8Z06 - chains A and B of the 3 polymer chains in the assembly; structure by X-ray diffraction, 2.39 A resolution.

Chain A:
Protein: MHC class I antigen
From: Homo sapiens
UniProtKB: A0A143Y4R2 (A0A143Y4R2_HUMAN); residues 1-274 here correspond to UniProt positions 25-298 (UniProt number = residue number + 24)
Amino-acid sequence (274 residues; each row starts with the number of its first residue):
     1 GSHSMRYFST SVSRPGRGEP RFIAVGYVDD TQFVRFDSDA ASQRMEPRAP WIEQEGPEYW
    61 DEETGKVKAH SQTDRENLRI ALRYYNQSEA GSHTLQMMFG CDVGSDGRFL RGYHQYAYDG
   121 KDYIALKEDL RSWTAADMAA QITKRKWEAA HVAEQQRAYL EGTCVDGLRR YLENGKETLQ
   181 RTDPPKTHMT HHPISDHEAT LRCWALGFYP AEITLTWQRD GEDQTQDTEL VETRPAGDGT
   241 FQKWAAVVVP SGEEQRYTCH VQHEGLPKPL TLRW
Cystine bridges: Cys101-Cys164, Cys203-Cys259

Chain B:
Protein: Beta-2-microglobulin
From: Homo sapiens
UniProtKB: P61769 (B2MG_HUMAN); residues 1-99 here correspond to UniProt positions 21-119 (UniProt number = residue number + 20)
Amino-acid sequence (99 residues; each row starts with the number of its first residue):
     1 IQRTPKIQVY SRHPAENGKS NFLNCYVSGF HPSDIEVDLL KNGERIEKVE HSDLSFSKDW
    61 SFYLLYYTEF TPTEKDEYAC RVNHVTLSQP KIVKWDRDM
Cystine bridges: Cys25-Cys80
UniProt features mapped onto this chain:
  - modified residue: Gln2 (Pyrrolidone carboxylic acid)
  - glycosylation: Ile1 (N-linked (Glc) (glycation) isoleucine), Lys19 (N-linked (Glc) (glycation) lysine), Lys41 (N-linked (Glc) (glycation) lysine), Lys48 (N-linked (Glc) (glycation) lysine), Lys58 (N-linked (Glc) (glycation) lysine), Lys91 (N-linked (Glc) (glycation) lysine), Lys94 (N-linked (Glc) (glycation) lysine)

Chain A / chain B interface:
Pairs across the interface - 55 pairs, chain A then chain B:
  Phe8(A) - Ser55(B)
  Phe8(A) - Phe56(B)  hydrophobic
  Ser9(A) - Phe56(B)
  Thr10(A) - Leu54(B)
  Thr10(A) - Phe56(B)
  Thr10(A) - Phe62(B)
  Val12(A) - Ser33(B)
  Val25(A) - Asp53(B)
  Val25(A) - Leu54(B)
  Val25(A) - Ser55(B)
  Tyr27(A) - Ser55(B)
  Tyr27(A) - Tyr63(B)  hydrogen bond
  Gln32(A) - Asp53(B)  hydrogen bond
  Arg35(A) - Asp53(B)  salt bridge
  Arg48(A) - Asp53(B)  salt bridge
  Gln96(A) - His31(B)  hydrogen bond
  Gln96(A) - Phe56(B)
  Gln96(A) - Trp60(B)  hydrogen bond (side chain-backbone)
  Gln96(A) - Phe62(B)
  Met97(A) - Phe56(B)
  Gln115(A) - Trp60(B)
  Tyr116(A) - Trp60(B)
  Ala117(A) - Trp60(B)  hydrophobic
  Asp119(A) - Ile1(B)
  Asp119(A) - His31(B)
  Gly120(A) - Arg3(B)  hydrogen bond (backbone-side chain)
  Gly120(A) - His31(B)  hydrogen bond (backbone-side chain)
  Gly120(A) - Trp60(B)
  Asp122(A) - Trp60(B)  hydrogen bond
  Thr190(A) - Asp98(B)  hydrogen bond
  His192(A) - Asp98(B)  salt bridge
  Arg202(A) - Asp98(B)  salt bridge
  Arg202(A) - Met99(B)  hydrogen bond (side chain-backbone)
  Trp204(A) - Asp98(B)  hydrogen bond
  Trp204(A) - Met99(B)  hydrophobic
  Val231(A) - Gln8(B)
  Glu232(A) - Lys6(B)  salt bridge
  Glu232(A) - Gln8(B)  hydrogen bond (backbone-side chain)
  Glu232(A) - Ser28(B)  hydrogen bond
  Thr233(A) - Tyr26(B)
  Arg234(A) - Gln8(B)  hydrogen bond
  Arg234(A) - Tyr10(B)
  Arg234(A) - Tyr26(B)
  Arg234(A) - Met99(B)  hydrogen bond
  Pro235(A) - Tyr10(B)  hydrogen bond (backbone-side chain)
  Pro235(A) - Asn24(B)
  Pro235(A) - Tyr26(B)
  Ala236(A) - Arg12(B)  hydrogen bond (backbone-side chain)
  Ala236(A) - Asn24(B)  hydrogen bond (backbone-side chain)
  Gly237(A) - Arg12(B)  hydrogen bond (backbone-side chain)
  Asp238(A) - Arg12(B)
  Gln242(A) - Tyr10(B)
  Gln242(A) - Ser11(B)
  Gln242(A) - Arg12(B)  hydrogen bond (side chain-backbone)
  Trp244(A) - Met99(B)
Also at the interface, not in a pair above, chain A (35 interface residues in all): Ile23, Thr94, Met98, Leu206
Also at the interface, not in a pair above, chain B (25 interface residues in all): His13, Pro14, Asp59, Leu65

Summary:
35 residues of chain A and 25 residues of chain B are in contact, with 19 hydrogen bonds and 5 salt bridges.
Among the polar pairs are Arg35(A)-Asp53(B), Arg48(A)-Asp53(B) and His192(A)-Asp98(B).
Chain A is MHC class I antigen and chain B is Beta-2-microglobulin, both from Homo sapiens; the structure, The
structure of HLA-A*2402 complex with peptide from SARS-CoV-2 S448-456 NYDYWYRSF(JN.1), was determined by X-ray
diffraction (same publication as 8YZR, 8YZW, 8YZZ, 8Z05, 8Z07 and 8Z08).
